2HEN - chain A; structure by X-ray diffraction, 2.60 A resolution.

[Chain A]
Molecule: Ephrin type-B receptor 2
Source organism: Mus musculus
Notes: EC 2.7.10.1; fragment: kinase domain (residues 622-906)
UniProt: P54763 (EPHB2_MOUSE); residues 622-906 here = UniProt positions 622-906
Amino-acid sequence (286 residues; row label = number of the first residue in the row):
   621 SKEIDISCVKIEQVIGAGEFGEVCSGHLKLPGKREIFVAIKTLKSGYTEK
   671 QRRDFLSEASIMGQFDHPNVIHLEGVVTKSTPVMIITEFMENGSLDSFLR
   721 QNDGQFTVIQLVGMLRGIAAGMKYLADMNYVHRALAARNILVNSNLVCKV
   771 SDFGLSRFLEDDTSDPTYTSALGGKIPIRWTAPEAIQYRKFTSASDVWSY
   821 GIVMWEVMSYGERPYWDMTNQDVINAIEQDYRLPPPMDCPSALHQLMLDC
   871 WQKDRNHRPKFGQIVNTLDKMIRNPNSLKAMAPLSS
Not modelled in the structure: 775-796, 902-906
Differences from the reference sequence: cloning artifact (621); engineered mutation Ala-754 (Asp in P54763)
Small-molecule neighbours: ADP (adenosine-5'-diphosphate): Ile-635, Gly-636, Ala-637, Gly-638, Glu-639, Val-643, Ala-659, Lys-661, Glu-678, Thr-707, Glu-708, Phe-709, Met-710, Gly-713, Ser-714, Leu-761, Asp-772
Curated features (UniProtKB/Swiss-Prot):
  - binding site (ATP): Lys-653

[In short]
Chain A binds ADP. Curated annotation (UniProt) lists ATP-binding residue Lys-653.
Chain A is Ephrin type-B receptor 2 (Mus musculus); the structure, Crystal Structure of the EphB2 Receptor
Kinase domain in complex with ADP, was determined by X-ray diffraction (same publication as 2HEL).
